Entry 4OIO (X-ray diffraction, 3.10 A resolution); this record covers chains A and B of the 8 polymer chains in the assembly.

[Chain A (and B)]
Molecule: DNA-directed RNA polymerase subunit alpha
Organism: Thermus thermophilus
Notes: EC 2.7.7.6; chain B of this document is another copy of the same molecule, construct and numbering; everything in this record applies to it too
Reference sequence: Q5SHR6 (RPOA_THET8); numbering as in UniProt (aligned over 1-315)
Amino-acid sequence (315 residues; numbered 1 to 315; the number before each row is that of its first residue):
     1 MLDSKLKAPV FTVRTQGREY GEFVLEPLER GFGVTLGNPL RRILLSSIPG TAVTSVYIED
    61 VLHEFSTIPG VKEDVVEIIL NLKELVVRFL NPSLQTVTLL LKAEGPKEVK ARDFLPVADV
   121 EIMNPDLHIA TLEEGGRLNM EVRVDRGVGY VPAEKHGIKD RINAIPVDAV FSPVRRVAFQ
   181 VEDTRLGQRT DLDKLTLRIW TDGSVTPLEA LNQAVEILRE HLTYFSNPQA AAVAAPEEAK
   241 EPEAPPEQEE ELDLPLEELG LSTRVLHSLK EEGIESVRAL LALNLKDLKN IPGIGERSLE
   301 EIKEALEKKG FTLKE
Not modelled in the structure: 1-3, 230-315 (chain B: 1-6, 229-315)

[How chain A and chain B interact]
Residue-residue contacts - 45 pairs, chain A then chain B:
  Ala8(A) - Tyr224(B)  hydrophobic
  Pro9(A) - Tyr224(B)
  Phe11(A) - Tyr224(B)
  Phe11(A) - Phe225(B)
  Phe11(A) - Asn227(B)
  Phe11(A) - Pro228(B)
  Leu25(A) - Tyr224(B)
  Leu28(A) - His221(B)
  Gly31(A) - Arg42(B)  hydrogen bond (backbone-side chain)
  Phe32(A) - Ile43(B)  hydrophobic
  Phe32(A) - Ser47(B)
  Phe32(A) - Ile217(B)  hydrophobic
  Phe32(A) - His221(B)
  Val34(A) - Arg42(B)
  Thr35(A) - Pro39(B)
  Thr35(A) - Arg42(B)  hydrogen bond
  Leu36(A) - His221(B)
  Leu36(A) - Leu222(B)  hydrophobic
  Pro39(A) - Pro39(B)  hydrophobic
  Leu40(A) - Phe225(B)  hydrophobic
  Arg42(A) - Gly31(B)  hydrogen bond (side chain-backbone)
  Arg42(A) - Val34(B)
  Arg42(A) - Thr35(B)  hydrogen bond
  Ile43(A) - Phe32(B)  hydrophobic
  Ser47(A) - Phe32(B)
  Leu211(A) - Phe225(B)  hydrophobic
  Leu218(A) - Leu36(B)  hydrophobic
  Leu218(A) - Leu222(B)  hydrophobic
  Arg219(A) - Leu222(B)
  His221(A) - Phe32(B)
  Leu222(A) - Val215(B)
  Leu222(A) - Leu218(B)  hydrophobic
  Leu222(A) - Arg219(B)
  Tyr224(A) - Pro9(B)  hydrophobic
  Tyr224(A) - Phe11(B)
  Tyr224(A) - Leu25(B)  hydrophobic
  Phe225(A) - Phe11(B)
  Phe225(A) - Leu25(B)  hydrophobic
  Phe225(A) - Leu40(B)  hydrophobic
  Asn227(A) - Phe11(B)
  Pro228(A) - Phe11(B)  hydrophobic
  Pro228(A) - Val13(B)  hydrophobic
  Gln229(A) - Phe11(B)
  Gln229(A) - Thr12(B)
  Gln229(A) - Val13(B)
Other interface residues (no listed pair), chain A (29 interface residues in all): Val13, Asn212, Val215, Ile217
Other interface residues (no listed pair), chain B (30 interface residues in all): Leu28, Ser46, Leu211, Asn212, Ser226

[In short]
Chain A and chain B form an interface of 29 and 30 residues respectively; the contacts include 4 hydrogen
bonds. Polar contacts include Gly31(A)-Arg42(B) and Thr35(A)-Arg42(B).
Chain A and chain B are both DNA-directed RNA polymerase subunit alpha (Thermus thermophilus); the structure,
Crystal structure of Thermus thermophilus pre-insertion substrate complex for de novo transcription
initiation, was determined by X-ray diffraction, deposited together with 4MQ9, 4OIN, 4OIP, 4OIQ and 4OIR.
